6DTI - chains A and D of the 23 polymer chains in the assembly; structure by X-ray diffraction, 3.54 A resolution.

# Chain A
Molecule: 16s rRNA
Source organism: Thermus thermophilus HB8
Sequence (1507 nucleotides; each row starts with the number of its first residue; note: 1 number in that range is skipped by the numbering (no residue carries it; nothing is unmodelled there)):
     5 UGGAGAGUUU GAUCCUGGCU CAGGGUGAAC GCUGGCGGCG UGCCUAAGAC AUGCAAGUCG
    65 UGCGGGCCGC GGGGUUUUAC UCCGUGGUCA GCGGCGGACG GGUGAGUAAC GCGUGGGUGA
   125 CCUACCCGGA AGAGGGGGAC AACCCGGGGA AACUCGGGCU AAUCCCCCAU GUGGACCCGC
   185 CCCUU
   191 GGGGUGUGUC CAAAGGGCUU UGCCCGCUUC CGGAUGGGCC CGCGUCCCAU CAGCUAGUUG
   251 GUGGGGUAAU GGCCCACCAA GGCGACGACG GGUAGCCGGU CUGAGAGGAU GGCCGGCCAC
   311 AGGGGCACUG AGACACGGGC CCCACUCCUA CGGGAGGCAG CAGUUAGGAA UCUUCCGCAA
   371 UGGGCGCAAG CCUGACGGAG CGACGCCGCU UGGAGGAAGA AGCCCUUCGG GGUGUAAACU
   431 CCUGAACCCG GGACGAAACC CCCGACGAGG GGACUGACGG UACCGGGGUA AUAGCGCCGG
   491 CCAACUCCGU GCCAGCAGCC GCGGUAAUAC GGAGGGCGCG AGCGUUACCC GGAUUCACUG
   551 GGCGUAAAGG GCGUGUAGGC GGCCUGGGGC GUCCCAUGUG AAAGACCACG GCUCAACCGU
   611 GGGGGAGCGU GGGAUACGCU CAGGCUAGAC GGUGGGAGAG GGUGGUGGAA UUCCCGGAGU
   671 AGCGGUGAAA UGCGCAGAUA CCGGGAGGAA CGCCGAUGGC GAAGGCAGCC ACCUGGUCCA
   731 CCCGUGACGC UGAGGCGCGA AAGCGUGGGG AGCAAACCGG AUUAGAUACC CGGGUAGUCC
   791 ACGCCCUAAA CGAUGCGCGC UAGGUCUCUG GGUCUCCUGG GGGCCGAAGC UAACGCGUUA
   851 AGCGCGCCGC CUGGGGAGUA CGGCCGCAAG GCUGAAACUC AAAGGAAUUG ACGGGGGCCC
   911 GCACAAGCGG UGGAGCAUGU GGUUUAAUUC GAAGCAACGC GAAGAACCUU ACCAGGCCUU
   971 GACAUGCUAG GAACCCGGGU GAAAGCCUGG GGUGCCCCGG GGAGCCCUAG CACAGGUGCU
  1031 GCAUGGCCGU CGUCAGCUCG UGCCGUGAGG UGUUGGGUUA AGUCCCGCAA CGAGCGCAAC
  1091 CCCCGCCGUU AGUUGCCAGC GGUUCGGCCG GGCACUCUAA CGGGACUGCC CGCGAAAGCG
  1151 GGAGGAAGGA GGGGACGACG UCUGGUCAGC AUGGCCCUUA CGGCCUGGGC GACACACGUG
  1211 CUACAAUGCC CACUACAAAG CGAUGCCACC CGGCAACGGG GAGCUAAUCG CAAAAAGGUG
  1271 GGCCCAGUUC GGAUUGGGGU CUGCAACCCG ACCCCAUGAA GCCGGAAUCG CUAGUAAUCG
  1331 CGGAUCAGCA UGCCGCGGUG AAUACGUUCC CGGGCCUUGU ACACACCGCC CGUCACGCCA
  1391 UGGGAGCGGG CUCUACCCGA AGUCGCCGGG AGCCUACGGG CAGGCGCCGA GGGUAGGGCC
  1451 CGUGACUGGG GCGAAGUCGU AACAAGGUAG CUGUACCGGA AGGUGCGGCU GGAUCACUUU
  1511 CU
Metal / ion sites: Mg2+ site 1 near U14 (its only coordinating residue here); Mg2+ site 2 near G21 (its only coordinating residue here); Mg2+ site 3: C48, U49; Mg2+ site 4 near A53 (its only coordinating residue here); Mg2+ site 5: U62, G98; Mg2+ site 6: G70, U92; Mg2+ site 7: G100, G322; Mg2+ site 8: A102, G327; Mg2+ site 9: A109, G110, G285; Mg2+ site 10: C114, G117, U118, G232; Mg2+ site 11: C168, C169; Mg2+ site 12 near A202 (its only coordinating residue here); 42 more Mg2+ sites not listed
Residues lining bound ligands: paromomycin (PAR): G1382, U1383, C1384, A1385, C1386, G1461, C1462, G1463, A1464, A1465, G1466, U1467, C1468

# Chain D
Name: 30S ribosomal protein S4
Source organism: Thermus thermophilus HB8
UniProtKB: P80373 (RS4_THET8); numbering as in UniProt (aligned over 1-209)
Sequence (209 residues; each row starts with the number of its first residue):
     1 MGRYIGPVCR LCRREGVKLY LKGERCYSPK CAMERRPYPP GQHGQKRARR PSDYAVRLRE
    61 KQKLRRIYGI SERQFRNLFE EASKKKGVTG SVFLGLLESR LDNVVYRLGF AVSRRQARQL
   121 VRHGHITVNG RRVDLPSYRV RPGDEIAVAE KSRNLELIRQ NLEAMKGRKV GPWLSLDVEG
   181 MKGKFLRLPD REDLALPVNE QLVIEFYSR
Disordered / not traced: 1

# Interface between chain A and chain D
Residue-residue contacts - 99 pairs, chain A then chain D:
  U5(A) with Lys-86(D), base contact
  A8(A) with Arg-57(D), base contact; Glu-205(D), hydrogen bond to the base; Ser-208(D), base contact; Arg-209(D), base contact
  A26(A) with Arg-209(D), hydrogen bond to the sugar
  G28(A) with Arg-76(D), salt bridge to the phosphate
  C396(A) with Arg-73(D), salt bridge to the phosphate
  C397(A) with Arg-73(D), salt bridge to the phosphate; Asn-77(D), hydrogen bond to the phosphate
  G398(A) with Gln-74(D), hydrogen bond to the phosphate; Leu-135(D), sugar contact; Ser-137(D), hydrogen bond to the phosphate
  C399(A) with Arg-3(D), salt bridge to the phosphate; Gln-74(D), hydrogen bond to the phosphate; Arg-122(D), phosphate contact; Pro-136(D), phosphate contact; Ser-137(D), hydrogen bond to the phosphate
  U400(A) with Arg-3(D), salt bridge to the phosphate; Arg-118(D), salt bridge to the phosphate; Arg-122(D), phosphate contact
  U401(A) with Gly-2(D), hydrogen bond to the base
  G402(A) with Ile-5(D), phosphate contact; Gln-116(D), base contact; Gln-119(D), base contact
  G403(A) with Ile-5(D), phosphate contact; Arg-115(D), salt bridge to the phosphate
  A404(A) with Arg-25(D), hydrogen bond to the base
  G422(A) with Arg-36(D), salt bridge to the phosphate; Tyr-38(D), hydrogen bond to the phosphate; Gly-41(D), phosphate contact; Gln-42(D), hydrogen bond to the sugar
  U423(A) with Arg-13(D), salt bridge to the phosphate; Arg-36(D), salt bridge to the phosphate; Pro-40(D), phosphate contact; Gly-41(D), hydrogen bond to the phosphate
  G424(A) with Pro-7(D), phosphate contact; Arg-10(D), salt bridge to the phosphate; Arg-13(D), phosphate contact; Arg-36(D), hydrogen bond to the sugar
  U425(A) with Lys-22(D), sugar contact; Ala-32(D), phosphate contact; Arg-36(D), salt bridge to the phosphate
  A426(A) with Pro-7(D), phosphate contact; Val-8(D), hydrogen bond to the phosphate; Cys-9(D), hydrogen bond to the phosphate; Lys-22(D), salt bridge to the phosphate
  C431(A) with Glu-156(D), sugar contact
  C432(A) with Glu-156(D), sugar contact
  U433(A) with Gln-119(D), base contact; His-123(D), hydrogen bond to the sugar; His-125(D), hydrogen bond to the phosphate; Leu-155(D), phosphate contact
  G434(A) with His-123(D), sugar contact; His-125(D), phosphate contact
  G475(A) with Arg-132(D), salt bridge to the phosphate
  A480(A) with Gln-119(D), base contact
  C492(A) with Arg-209(D), salt bridge to the phosphate
  A493(A) with Ser-52(D), hydrogen bond to the phosphate; Tyr-54(D), sugar contact; Ala-55(D), sugar contact; Leu-58(D), sugar contact; Arg-59(D), sugar contact
  C495(A) with His-43(D), hydrogen bond to the base
  U496(A) with Gln-42(D), sugar contact; His-43(D), salt bridge to the phosphate; Lys-46(D), salt bridge to the phosphate
  G524(A) with Gln-42(D), sugar contact
  G525(A) with Gly-41(D), sugar contact; Gln-42(D), hydrogen bond to the sugar
  G526(A) with Arg-10(D), salt bridge to the phosphate; Arg-14(D), hydrogen bond to the phosphate; Pro-40(D), sugar contact; Gly-41(D), sugar contact
  C527(A) with Arg-10(D), salt bridge to the phosphate; Leu-11(D), phosphate contact; Arg-14(D), salt bridge to the phosphate; Arg-59(D), hydrogen bond to the phosphate
  G528(A) with Arg-59(D), salt bridge to the phosphate; Gln-62(D), hydrogen bond to the phosphate; Arg-66(D), salt bridge to the phosphate
  C529(A) with Lys-61(D), salt bridge to the phosphate; Gln-62(D), hydrogen bond to the phosphate; Arg-65(D), salt bridge to the phosphate; Glu-72(D), phosphate contact
  G530(A) with Tyr-4(D), base contact; Arg-65(D), salt bridge to the phosphate; Glu-72(D), hydrogen bond to the phosphate; Arg-73(D), hydrogen bond to the phosphate
  A531(A) with Gly-2(D), hydrogen bond to the phosphate
  C597(A) with Lys-84(D), phosphate contact
  A598(A) with Lys-85(D), salt bridge to the phosphate
  G600(A) with Arg-141(D), salt bridge to the phosphate
  U603(A) with Arg-132(D), base contact; Val-133(D), base contact; Asp-134(D), hydrogen bond to the base; Leu-135(D), base contact
  C604(A) with Leu-135(D), base contact; Tyr-138(D), sugar contact
Interface residues without a listed pair, chain A (44 interface residues in all): G27, C414, C596
Interface residues without a listed pair, chain D (61 interface residues in all): Ser-71, Lys-151

# Overview
Chain A and chain D form an interface of 44 and 61 residues respectively; the contacts include 28 hydrogen
bonds and 27 salt bridges. Polar contacts include A8(A)/Glu-205(D), U401(A)/Gly-2(D) and A404(A)/Arg-25(D).
Chain A binds paromomycin. The Mg2+ site 3 is built by C48(A) and U49(A).
Chain A is 16s rRNA and chain D is 30S ribosomal protein S4, both from Thermus thermophilus HB8; the
structure, Structure of the Thermus thermophilus 30S ribosomal subunit complexed with an unmodifed anticodon
stem loop (ASL) ..., was determined by X-ray diffraction (same publication as 6MKN, 6MPF and 6MPI).
